Entry 2ZWR (X-ray diffraction, 2.20 A resolution); this record covers chain A.

# Chain A
Protein: Metallo-beta-lactamase superfamily protein
Organism: Thermus thermophilus
UniProt: Q5SHV7 (Q5SHV7_THET8); numbering as in UniProt (aligned over 1-207)
Amino-acid sequence (207 residues; row label = number of the first residue in the row):
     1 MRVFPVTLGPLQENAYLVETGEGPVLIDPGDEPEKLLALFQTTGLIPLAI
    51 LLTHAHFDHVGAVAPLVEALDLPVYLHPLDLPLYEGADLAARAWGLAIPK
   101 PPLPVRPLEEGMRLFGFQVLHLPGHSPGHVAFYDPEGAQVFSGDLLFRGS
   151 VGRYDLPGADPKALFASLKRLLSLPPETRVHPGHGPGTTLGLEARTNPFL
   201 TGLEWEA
Not modelled in the structure: 201-207
Metal / ion sites: Zn2+ site 1 near Asp31 (its only coordinating residue here); Zn2+ site 2: His54, His56, His125; Zn2+ site 3: Asp58, His59, Asp144, His184; Zn2+ site 4 near Asp71 (its only coordinating residue here); Zn2+ site 5: Glu109 (shared with 1 residue of chain B); Zn2+ site 6: His121 (shared with 1 residue of chain B); Zn2+ site 7 near Asp160 (its only coordinating residue here)
Reported in the primary citation:
  - Zn2+ coordination: His54, His56, Asp58, His59, His125, Asp144, His184

# In short
The Zn2+ site 2 is built by His54, His56 and His125. The Zn2+ site 3 is built by Asp58, His59, Asp144 and
His184. The paper reports Zn2+ coordination by His54, His56 and Asp58 among others.
Chain A is Metallo-beta-lactamase superfamily protein (Thermus thermophilus); the structure, Crystal structure
of TTHA1623 from thermus thermophilus HB8, was determined by X-ray diffraction together with 2ZZI from the
same study.
